8XAV - chains A and I of the 18 polymer chains in the assembly; structure by electron microscopy, 2.87 A resolution.

== Chain A ==
Protein: ATP-binding protein
Organism: Escherichia coli
Reference sequence: A0A9X9SUP5 (A0A9X9SUP5_ECOLX); numbering as in UniProt (aligned over 1-571)
Sequence (571 residues; each row starts with the number of its first residue):
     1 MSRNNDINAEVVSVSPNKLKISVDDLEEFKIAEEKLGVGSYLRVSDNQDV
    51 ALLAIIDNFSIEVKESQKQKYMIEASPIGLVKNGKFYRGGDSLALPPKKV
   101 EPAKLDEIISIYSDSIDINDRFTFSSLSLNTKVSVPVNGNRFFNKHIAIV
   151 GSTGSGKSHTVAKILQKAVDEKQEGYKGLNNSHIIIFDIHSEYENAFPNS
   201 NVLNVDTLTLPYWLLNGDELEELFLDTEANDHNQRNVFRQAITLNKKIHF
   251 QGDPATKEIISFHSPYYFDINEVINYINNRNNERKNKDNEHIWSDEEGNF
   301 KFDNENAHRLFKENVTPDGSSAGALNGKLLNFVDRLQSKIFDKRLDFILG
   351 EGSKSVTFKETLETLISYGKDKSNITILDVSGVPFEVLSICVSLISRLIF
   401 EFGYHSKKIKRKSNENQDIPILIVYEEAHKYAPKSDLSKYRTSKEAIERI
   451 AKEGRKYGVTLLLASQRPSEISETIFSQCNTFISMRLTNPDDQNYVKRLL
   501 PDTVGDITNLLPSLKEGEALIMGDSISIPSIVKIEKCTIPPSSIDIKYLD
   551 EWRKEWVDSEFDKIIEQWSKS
Disordered / not traced: 1-4
Reported in the primary citation:
  - mutagenesis - K157A: decreased growth in response to phage lambda

== Chain I ==
Protein: DUF4297
Organism: Escherichia coli
Reference sequence: A0A9X9SUN3 (A0A9X9SUN3_ECOLX); numbering as in UniProt (aligned over 1-394)
Sequence (394 residues; each row starts with the number of its first residue):
     1 MDRSAVDTIRGYCYQVDKTIIEIFSLPQMDDSIDIECIEDVDVYNDGHLT
    51 AIQCKYYESTDYNHSVISKPIRLMLSHFKDNKEKGANYYLYGHYKSGQEK
   101 LTLPLKVDFFKSNFLTYTEKKIKHEYHIENGLTEEDLQAFLDRLVININA
   151 KSFDDQKKETIQIIKNHFQCEDYEAEHYLYSNAFRKTYDISCNKKDRRIK
   201 KSDFVESINKSKVLFNIWFYQYEGRKEYLRKLKESFIRRSVNTSPYARFF
   251 ILEFQDKTDIKTVKDCIYKIQSNWSNLSKRTDRPYSPFLLFHGTSDANLY
   301 ELKNQLFNEDLIFTDGYPFKGSVFTPKMLIEGFSNKEIHFQFINDIDDFN
   351 ETLNSINIRKEVYQFYTENCLDIPSQLPQVNIQVKDFADIKEIV
Disordered / not traced: 1-150

== Interface between chain A and chain I ==
Contacting residue pairs (36):
  Glu10(A) - Ser278(I)  hydrogen bond
  Glu10(A) - Arg280(I)  salt bridge
  Val12(A) - Arg280(I)
  Ser22(A) - Arg280(I)  hydrogen bond
  Asp24(A) - Arg280(I)  salt bridge
  Val44(A) - Val241(I)
  Asp46(A) - Arg239(I)  salt bridge
  Asp46(A) - Ser240(I)
  Asp46(A) - Val241(I)
  Asp46(A) - Thr243(I)  hydrogen bond
  Asp46(A) - Ser272(I)
  Asp46(A) - Asn273(I)
  Asp46(A) - Tyr285(I)
  Asn47(A) - Arg239(I)
  Asn47(A) - Ser240(I)  hydrogen bond (side chain-backbone)
  Asn47(A) - Thr243(I)  hydrogen bond
  Asn47(A) - Asn273(I)
  Gln48(A) - Asn273(I)
  Asp49(A) - Lys233(I)  salt bridge
  Asp49(A) - Ile237(I)
  Asp49(A) - Arg239(I)
  Val50(A) - Arg239(I)
  Val50(A) - Ser240(I)
  Val50(A) - Val241(I)  hydrophobic
  Leu52(A) - Val241(I)  hydrophobic
  Leu80(A) - Val241(I)  hydrophobic
  Asn83(A) - Glu234(I)
  Leu93(A) - Asn242(I)  hydrogen bond (backbone-side chain)
  Ala94(A) - Val241(I)  hydrophobic
  Ala94(A) - Asn242(I)
  Leu95(A) - Asn242(I)  hydrogen bond (backbone-side chain)
  Pro97(A) - Asn276(I)  hydrogen bond (backbone-side chain)
  Pro97(A) - Ser278(I)
  Pro97(A) - Thr281(I)
  Lys98(A) - Val241(I)
  Lys98(A) - Asn242(I)
Interface residues without a listed pair, chain A (20 interface residues in all): Ser45, Ala51
Interface residues without a listed pair, chain I (18 interface residues in all): Ser275, Lys279, Val394

== Overview ==
The interface between chain A and chain I involves 20 residues on one side and 18 on the other; the contacts
include 8 hydrogen bonds and 4 salt bridges. Polar contacts include Glu10(A)-Arg280(I), Asp24(A)-Arg280(I) and
Asp46(A)-Arg239(I). The paper reports that K157A of chain A reduces growth in response to phage lambda.
Here chain A is ATP-binding protein and chain I is DUF4297, both from Escherichia coli. Entry 8XAV (Cryo-EM
structure of an anti-phage defense complex) was determined by electron microscopy together with 8XAU, 8XAW,
8XAX and 8XAY from the same study.
